Entry 5T71 (X-ray diffraction, 1.30 A resolution); this record covers chain A.

# Chain A
Name: Carbonic anhydrase 2
From: Homo sapiens
Notes: EC 4.2.1.1
UniProt: P00918 (CAH2_HUMAN); residues 1-260 here = UniProt positions 1-260
Amino-acid sequence (260 residues; row label = number of the first residue in the row):
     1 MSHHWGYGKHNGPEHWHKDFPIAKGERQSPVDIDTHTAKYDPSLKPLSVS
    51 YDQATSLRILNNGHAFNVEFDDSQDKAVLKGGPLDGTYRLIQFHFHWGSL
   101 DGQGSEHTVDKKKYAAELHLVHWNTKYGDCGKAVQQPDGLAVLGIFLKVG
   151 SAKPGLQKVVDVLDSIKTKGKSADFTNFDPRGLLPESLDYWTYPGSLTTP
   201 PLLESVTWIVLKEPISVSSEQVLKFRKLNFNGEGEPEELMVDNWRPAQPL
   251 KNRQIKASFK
Disordered / not traced: 1-3
Differences from the reference sequence: engineered mutation C130 (Phe in P00918), S205 (Cys in P00918)
UniProt features mapped onto this chain:
  - active site: H64 (Proton donor/acceptor)
  - binding site (Zn(2+)): H94, H96, H119
  - binding site (substrate): T198, T199
  - site: Y7 (Fine-tunes the proton-transfer properties of H-64), N62 (Fine-tunes the proton-transfer properties of H-64), N67 (Fine-tunes the proton-transfer properties of H-64), Q92 (Involved in the binding of some activators, including histamine and L-histidine)
  - modified residue: S2 (N-acetylserine), S165 (Phosphoserine), S172 (Phosphoserine)
  - natural variant: K18 (K18E: In Jogjakarta), Q92 (Q92P: In OPTB3), H94 (H94Y: In OPTB3 loss of activity), H107 (H107Y: In OPTB3), G144 (G144R: In OPTB3), P236 (P236H: In Melbourne)
  - mutagenesis: W5 (W5A: Impaired activity, not rescued by 4-methylimidazole (4-MI); when associated with W-64), Y7 (Y7F: Enhanced activity; Y7H: Reduced proton transfer rate), N62 (N62A: Reduced activity; N62D: Strongly reduced activity; N62H: Reduced proton transfer; when associated with A-64; N62L: Reduced activity; N62T: Reduced activity; N62V: Reduced activity), H64 (H64A: Reduced CO(2) hydrase activity, rescued by 4-methylimidazole (4-MI). Reduced proton transfer; when associated with H-62. Enhanced proton transfer; when associated with H-67 ...), A65 (A65F: Reduced activity; A65S: 2-fold decrease in enzyme efficiency, as determined by kcat/KM ratio, and efficiently inhibited by chlorzolamide; when associated with Q-67), N67 (N67H: Enhanced proton transfer; when associated with A-64; N67L: Reduced activity ...), H94 (H94C/D/E/N/Q: Strongly reduced CO(2) hydrase and p-nitrophenyl acetate esterase activities, impaired stability of zinc binding), E106 (E106A/Q: Strongly reduced CO(2) hydrase activity; E106D: Normal CO(2) hydrase activity), E117 (E117Q: Strongly reduced activity and sulfonamide affinity), H119 (H119D/N/Q: Reduced activity; H119E: Strongly reduced activity), V121 (V121A/G/I/L/S: Reduced CO(2) hydrase and p-nitrophenyl acetate esterase activities; V121K/R: Strongly reduced CO(2) hydrase and p-nitrophenyl acetate esterase activities), V142 (V142F/Y: Strongly impaired activity; V142G: Weakly impaired activity; V142H: Impaired activity), 4 further mutagenesis entries in UniProt
Bound ions: Zn2+: H94, H96, H119 (together with 75W); 4-(hydroxymercury)benzoic acid Hg near C130 (its only coordinating residue here)
Small-molecule neighbours:
  - 75W (4-[(E)-diazenyl]benzene-1-sulfonamide): Q92, H94, H96, E106, H119, V121, V142, S196, L197, T198, T199, W208
  - 4-(hydroxymercury)benzoic acid (HGB): C130, G131, V134, L197, P201

# Overview
Ligands of chain A: 4-(hydroxymercury)benzoic acid and compound 75W. H94, H96 and H119 coordinate Zn2+. From
UniProt: active-site residue H64, 3 Zn2+-binding residues, substrate-binding residues T198 and T199 and 16
mutagenesis sites.
Chain A is Carbonic anhydrase 2 (Homo sapiens); the structure, Human carboanhydrase F131C_C206S double mutant
in complex with SA-2, was determined by X-ray diffraction, deposited together with 5T72, 5T74 and 5T75.
